PDB entry 5KP4 | X-ray diffraction, 1.71 A resolution | chains A and B

== Chain A (and B) ==
Name: Steroid Delta-isomerase
Source organism: Pseudomonas putida
Notes: EC 5.3.3.1; chain B of this document is another copy of the same molecule, construct and numbering; everything in this record applies to it too
UniProtKB: P07445 (SDIS_PSEPU); residue numbers follow UniProt; this construct covers 1-131
Chain sequence (135 residues; numbered 1 to 135; the number before each row is that of its first residue):
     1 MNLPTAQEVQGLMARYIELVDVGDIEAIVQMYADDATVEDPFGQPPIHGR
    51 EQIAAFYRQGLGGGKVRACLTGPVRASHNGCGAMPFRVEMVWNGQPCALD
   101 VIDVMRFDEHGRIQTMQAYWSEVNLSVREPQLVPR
Disordered / not traced: 128-135 (chain B: 1, 129-135)
Sequence notes: expression tag (132-135)
Reported in the primary citation:
  - catalytic residues: Asp40, Asp103 (citing earlier work)
  - catalytic residues: Tyr16 (proposed by the authors, not directly observed)
  - binding site for 19-nortestosterone: Tyr16, Asp103
  - mutagenesis - Y16F, D103N: decreased catalytic activity (citing earlier work)

== How chain A and chain B interact ==
Contacting residue pairs (59; chain A residue first):
  Ala6(A) - Ser121(B)
  Ala6(A) - Val123(B)  hydrophobic
  Gln7(A) - Val123(B)
  Gln10(A) - Val123(B)
  Gln10(A) - Asn124(B)
  Phe42(A) - Ser77(B)
  Phe42(A) - Asn79(B)
  Phe42(A) - Cys81(B)  hydrophobic
  Gly43(A) - Asn79(B)
  Thr71(A) - Arg75(B)
  Pro73(A) - Asp100(B)
  Val74(A) - Asn124(B)  hydrogen bond (backbone-side chain)
  Arg75(A) - Thr71(B)
  Arg75(A) - Pro85(B)
  Arg75(A) - Phe86(B)  hydrogen bond (side chain-backbone)
  Arg75(A) - Asp100(B)
  Arg75(A) - Val101(B)  hydrogen bond (side chain-backbone)
  Arg75(A) - Ile102(B)
  Arg75(A) - Tyr119(B)
  Arg75(A) - Asn124(B)
  Ala76(A) - Trp120(B)
  Ala76(A) - Ser121(B)  hydrogen bond (backbone-side chain)
  Ala76(A) - Asn124(B)  hydrogen bond (backbone-side chain)
  Ser77(A) - Phe42(B)
  His78(A) - Ser121(B)
  His78(A) - Glu122(B)  salt bridge
  Asn79(A) - Phe42(B)
  Asn79(A) - Gly43(B)
  Cys81(A) - Phe42(B)  hydrophobic
  Ala83(A) - Ile102(B)
  Ala83(A) - Tyr119(B)  hydrophobic
  Met84(A) - Ile102(B)
  Pro85(A) - Arg75(B)
  Pro85(A) - Ile102(B)
  Phe86(A) - Arg75(B)  hydrogen bond (backbone-side chain)
  Asp100(A) - Pro73(B)
  Asp100(A) - Arg75(B)
  Val101(A) - Arg75(B)  hydrogen bond (backbone-side chain)
  Ile102(A) - Arg75(B)
  Ile102(A) - Ala83(B)
  Ile102(A) - Met84(B)
  Ile102(A) - Pro85(B)
  Val104(A) - Val104(B)  hydrophobic
  Val104(A) - Tyr119(B)
  Tyr119(A) - Arg75(B)
  Tyr119(A) - Ala83(B)  hydrophobic
  Tyr119(A) - Val104(B)
  Trp120(A) - Ala76(B)
  Ser121(A) - Ala6(B)
  Ser121(A) - Ala76(B)  hydrogen bond (side chain-backbone)
  Ser121(A) - His78(B)
  Glu122(A) - His78(B)  salt bridge
  Val123(A) - Ala6(B)  hydrophobic
  Val123(A) - Gln7(B)
  Val123(A) - Gln10(B)
  Asn124(A) - Gln10(B)
  Asn124(A) - Val74(B)  hydrogen bond (side chain-backbone)
  Asn124(A) - Arg75(B)
  Asn124(A) - Ala76(B)  hydrogen bond (side chain-backbone)
Also at the interface, not in a pair above, chain A (29 interface residues in all): Gly82
Also at the interface, not in a pair above, chain B (29 interface residues in all): Gly82

== Summary ==
Chain A and chain B each contribute 29 residues to their interface; the contacts include 10 hydrogen bonds and
2 salt bridges. Polar contacts include His78(A)-Glu122(B), Val74(A)-Asn124(B) and Arg75(A)-Phe86(B). From the
paper: catalytic residues Asp40(A), Asp103(A) and Tyr16(A); Y16F and D103N of chain A reduce catalytic
activity.
Both chains are Steroid Delta-isomerase (Pseudomonas putida). Entry 5KP4 (Crystal Structure of Ketosteroid
Isomerase from Pseudomonas putida (pKSI) bound to 19-nortestosterone) was determined by X-ray diffraction
(same publication as 5KP1 and 5KP3).
